Entry 8CD3 (X-ray diffraction, 1.90 A resolution); this record covers chains B and A.

# Chain B
Name: Protein scribble homolog
Organism: Homo sapiens
Reference sequence: Q14160 (SCRIB_HUMAN); numbering as in UniProt (aligned over 715-815)
Chain sequence (102 residues; each row starts with the number of its first residue):
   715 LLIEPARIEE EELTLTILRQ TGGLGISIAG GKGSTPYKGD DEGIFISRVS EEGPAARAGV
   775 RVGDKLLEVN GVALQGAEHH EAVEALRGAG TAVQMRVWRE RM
Sequence notes: expression tag (816)
UniProt features mapped onto this chain:
  - modified residue: S764 (Phosphoserine)
  - mutagenesis: L738 to G739 (Alters interaction with LPP), L738 (L738R: Loss of anti-proliferative activity)

# Chain A
Name: Transmembrane and immunoglobulin domain-containing protein 1
Chain sequence (8 residues; numbered 50 to 57; the number before each row is that of its first residue):
    50 DPHSETAL

# How chain B and chain A interact
Pairs across the interface (28):
  G737(B) - L57(A)
  L738(B) - L57(A)  hydrogen bond (backbone-backbone)
  G739(B) - L57(A)  hydrogen bond (backbone-backbone)
  I740(B) - A56(A)
  I740(B) - L57(A)  hydrogen bond (backbone-backbone)
  S741(B) - E54(A)
  S741(B) - T55(A)
  S741(B) - A56(A)
  I742(B) - S53(A)
  I742(B) - E54(A)
  I742(B) - T55(A)  hydrogen bond (backbone-backbone)
  A743(B) - S53(A)
  G744(B) - S53(A)  hydrogen bond (backbone-backbone)
  G747(B) - D50(A)
  G747(B) - P51(A)
  S748(B) - D50(A)
  S748(B) - P51(A)
  S748(B) - S53(A)  hydrogen bond
  T749(B) - D50(A)  hydrogen bond (side chain-backbone)
  T749(B) - P51(A)  hydrogen bond (backbone-backbone)
  T749(B) - H52(A)  hydrogen bond
  S761(B) - E54(A)  hydrogen bond
  R762(B) - E54(A)  salt bridge
  H793(B) - S53(A)
  H793(B) - E54(A)
  H793(B) - T55(A)  hydrogen bond
  V797(B) - T55(A)
  L800(B) - L57(A)  hydrophobic
Interface residues without a listed pair, chain B (17 interface residues in all): R801
From the paper, about this interface:
  - interface residues, chain B: L738(B), G739(B), I740(B), I742(B), G744(B), S748(B), T749(B), R762(B), H793(B)

# In short
17 residues of chain B face 8 of chain A across their interface; the contacts include 11 hydrogen bonds and 1
salt bridge. Polar contacts include R762(B)-E54(A), L738(B)-L57(A) and S748(B)-S53(A). From UniProt: 2
mutagenesis sites on chain B. From the paper: interface residues L738(B), G739(B) and I740(B) among others.
Here chain B is Protein scribble homolog (Homo sapiens) and chain A is Transmembrane and immunoglobulin
domain-containing protein 1. Entry 8CD3 (Crystal structure of human Scribble PDZ1 domain in complex with human
TMIGD1) was determined by X-ray diffraction.
